PDB entry 6IIX | X-ray diffraction, 1.73 A resolution | chain A

== Chain A ==
Name: acyltransferase
Source organism: Actinoplanes teichomyceticus
UniProtKB: Q70AY4 (Q70AY4_ACTTI); numbering as in UniProt (aligned over 1-323)
Chain sequence (345 residues; row label = number of the first residue in the row; numbers below 1 keep their minus sign (Met-21 is residue -21)):
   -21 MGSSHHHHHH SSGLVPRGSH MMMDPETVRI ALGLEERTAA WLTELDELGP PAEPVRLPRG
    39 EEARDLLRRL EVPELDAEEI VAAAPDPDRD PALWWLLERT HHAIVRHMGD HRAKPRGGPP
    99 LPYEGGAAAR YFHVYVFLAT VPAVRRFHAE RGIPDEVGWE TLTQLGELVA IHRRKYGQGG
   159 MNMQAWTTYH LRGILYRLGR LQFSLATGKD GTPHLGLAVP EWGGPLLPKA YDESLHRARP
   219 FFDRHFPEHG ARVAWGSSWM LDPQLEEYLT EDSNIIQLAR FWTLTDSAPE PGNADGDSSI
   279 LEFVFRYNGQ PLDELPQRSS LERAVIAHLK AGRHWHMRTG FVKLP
Disordered / not traced: -21 to 0
Construct notes: initiating methionine (-21); expression tag (-20 to 0); engineered mutation Ala163 (Trp in Q70AY4), Ala196 (His in Q70AY4)
Ligand contacts: octanoyl-coenzyme A (CO8): Arg178, Leu195, Ala196, Val197, Glu199, Gly202, Pro203, Leu204, Tyr209, Gly234, Ser235, Ser236, Trp237, Met238, Leu239, Leu247, Ser251, Asn252, Ile253, Leu256, Trp260, Phe281, Val282, Arg284, Arg296, Ser297, Ser298, Leu299, Glu300, Arg301

== Overview ==
Ligands of chain A: octanoyl-coenzyme A.
Chain A is acyltransferase (Actinoplanes teichomyceticus); the structure, The crystal structure of
acyltransferase mutant, orf11*-W163A, in complex with octanoyl-CoA, was determined by X-ray diffraction (same
publication as 6IIY).
